7U5D - chains 2 and I of the 13 polymer chains in the assembly; structure by electron microscopy, 3.52 A resolution.

Chain 2:
Molecule: Target strand DNA
Sequence (116 nucleotides; row label = number of the first residue in the row; numbers below 1 keep their minus sign (DC-55 is residue -55)):
   -55 CTGGCTGGCG AACGAGCGCA AGGTGGTGGC CCCATCAGCC ACATCCCGGC ACTCGAAGTC
     5 CCCAACTTGG ATGATTTCTT CCAGTCCTGG TAAGCACCCG AATCATCCTC TTGCGG
Unresolved in the structure: -55 to -20, 38-60

Chain I:
Name: TniQ
Organism: Aeromonas salmonicida
Sequence (410 residues; numbered 1 to 410; the number before each row is that of its first residue):
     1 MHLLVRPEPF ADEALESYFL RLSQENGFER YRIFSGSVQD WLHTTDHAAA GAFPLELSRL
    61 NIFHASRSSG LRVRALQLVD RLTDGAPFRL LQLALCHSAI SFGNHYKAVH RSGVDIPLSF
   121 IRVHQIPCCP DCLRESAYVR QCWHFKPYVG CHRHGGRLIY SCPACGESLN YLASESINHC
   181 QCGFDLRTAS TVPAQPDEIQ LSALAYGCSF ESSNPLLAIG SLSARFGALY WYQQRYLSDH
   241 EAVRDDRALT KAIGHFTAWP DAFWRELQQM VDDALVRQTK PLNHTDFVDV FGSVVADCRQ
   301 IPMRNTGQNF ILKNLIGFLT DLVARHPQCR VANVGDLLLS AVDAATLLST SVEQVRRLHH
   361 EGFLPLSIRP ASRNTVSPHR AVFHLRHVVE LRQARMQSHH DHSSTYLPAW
Unresolved in the structure: 1-6, 189-195, 401-410

Interface between chain 2 and chain I:
Contacting residue pairs - 14 pairs, chain 2 then chain I:
  DG-18(2) - Arg32(I)  sugar contact
  DC-11(2) - Arg67(I)  phosphate contact
  DC-10(2) - Arg67(I)  salt bridge to the phosphate
  DC-9(2) - Lys107(I)  salt bridge to the phosphate
  DG-8(2) - Tyr106(I)  phosphate contact
  DG-8(2) - Lys107(I)  hydrogen bond to the phosphate
  DG-8(2) - Leu118(I)  phosphate contact
  DT-3(2) - His379(I)  hydrogen bond to the base
  DG-1(2) - Arg380(I)  sugar contact
  DA0(2) - Arg369(I)  sugar contact
  DA0(2) - Arg380(I)  salt bridge to the phosphate
  DA1(2) - Arg369(I)  hydrogen bond to the base
  DG2(2) - Ala371(I)  phosphate contact
  DG2(2) - Ser372(I)  hydrogen bond to the phosphate
Interface residues without a listed pair, chain 2 (11 interface residues in all): DC-17
Interface residues without a listed pair, chain I (13 interface residues in all): His105, Pro370, Ser377

In short:
11 residues of chain 2 face 13 of chain I across their interface; the contacts include 4 hydrogen bonds and 3
salt bridges. Among the polar pairs are DT-3(2)-His379(I), DA1(2)-Arg369(I) and DG-8(2)-Lys107(I).
Here chain 2 is Target strand DNA and chain I is TniQ (Aeromonas salmonicida). Entry 7U5D (I-F3b Cascade-TniQ
full R-loop complex) was determined by electron microscopy, deposited together with 7U5E.
